PDB entry 8DQZ | electron microscopy, 2.92 A resolution | chains A and J of the 10 polymer chains in the assembly

== Chain A ==
Name: Replication factor C subunit 1
Organism: Saccharomyces cerevisiae
Reference sequence: P38630 (RFC1_YEAST); numbering as in UniProt (aligned over 1-861)
Chain sequence (918 residues; row label = number of the first residue in the row):
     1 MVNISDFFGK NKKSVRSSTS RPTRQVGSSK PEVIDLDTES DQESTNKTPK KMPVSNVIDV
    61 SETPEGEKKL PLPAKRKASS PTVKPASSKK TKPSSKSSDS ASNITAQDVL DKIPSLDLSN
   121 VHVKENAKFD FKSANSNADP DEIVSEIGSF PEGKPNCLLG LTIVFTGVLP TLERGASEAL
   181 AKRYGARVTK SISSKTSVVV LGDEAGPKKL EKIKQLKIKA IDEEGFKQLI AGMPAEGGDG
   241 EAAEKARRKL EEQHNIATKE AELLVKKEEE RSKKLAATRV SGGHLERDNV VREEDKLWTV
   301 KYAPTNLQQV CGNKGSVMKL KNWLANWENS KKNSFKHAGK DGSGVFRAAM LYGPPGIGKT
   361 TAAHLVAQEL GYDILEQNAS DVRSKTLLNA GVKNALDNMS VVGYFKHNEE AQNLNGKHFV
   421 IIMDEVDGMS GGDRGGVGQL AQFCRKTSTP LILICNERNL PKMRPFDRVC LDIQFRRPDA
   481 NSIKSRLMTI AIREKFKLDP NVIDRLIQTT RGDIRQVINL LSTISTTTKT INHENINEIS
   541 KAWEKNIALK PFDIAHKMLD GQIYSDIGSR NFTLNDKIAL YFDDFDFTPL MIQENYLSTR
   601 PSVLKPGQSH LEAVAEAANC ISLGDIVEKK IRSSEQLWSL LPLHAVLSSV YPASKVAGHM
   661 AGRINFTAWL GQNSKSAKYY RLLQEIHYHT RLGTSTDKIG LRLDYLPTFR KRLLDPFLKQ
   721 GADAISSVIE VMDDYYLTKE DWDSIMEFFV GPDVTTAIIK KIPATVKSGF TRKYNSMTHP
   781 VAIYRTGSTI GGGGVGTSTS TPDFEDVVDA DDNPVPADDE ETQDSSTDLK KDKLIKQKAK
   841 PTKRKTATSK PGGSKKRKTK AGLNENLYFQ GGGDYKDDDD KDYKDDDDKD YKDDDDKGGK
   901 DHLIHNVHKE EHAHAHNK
Unresolved in the structure: 1-289, 408-412, 787-918
Construct notes: expression tag (862-918)
Metal / ion sites: Mg2+: Thr360 (together with ATP-gamma-S)
Residues lining bound ligands: ATP-gamma-S (AGS; phosphothiophosphoric acid-adenylate ester): Thr299, Tyr302, Ala303, Pro304, Gln309, Val310, Cys311, Pro355, Gly356, Ile357, Gly358, Lys359, Thr360, Thr361, Asn456, Arg486, Ile514, Arg515, Ile518
Swiss-Prot annotation at these positions:
  - motif (Nuclear localization signal): Lys830 to Leu834, Lys855 to Lys860
  - binding site (ATP): Thr299, Cys311, Gly353 to Thr361, Asn456
  - modified residue: Thr38 (Phosphothreonine), Ser40 (Phosphoserine), Thr63 (Phosphothreonine)
  - mutagenesis: Asp427 (D427H: In cs mutant CDC44-2; causes cell cycle arrest), Gly436 (G436R: In cs mutant CDC44-3/4; causes cell cycle arrest), Gly512 (G512A: In cs mutant CDC44-9; no effect), Asp513 (D513N: In cs mutants CDC44-1/5/8 and CDC44-9; causes cell cycle arrest)
Reported in the primary citation:
  - binding site for the 22-nt DNA strand: Thr386, Arg434
  - binding site for the 18-nt DNA strand (chain J): Phe582, Trp638

== Chain J ==
Molecule: 18-nt DNA strand
Sequence (18 nucleotides; numbered 13 to 30; the number before each row is that of its first residue):
    13 CCCCGGGGCC CCCCCGGC

== Interface between chain A and chain J ==
Contacting residue pairs (5):
  Asp433(A) - DC25(J)  phosphate contact
  Phe582(A) - DG29(J)  stacking on the base
  Trp638(A) - DG28(J)  stacking on the base
  Trp638(A) - DG29(J)  sugar contact
  Pro642(A) - DG29(J)  sugar contact
Interface residues without a listed pair, chain A (8 interface residues in all): Arg434, Phe585, Gln636, Leu641
Interface residues without a listed pair, chain J (5 interface residues in all): DC23, DC24

== In short ==
8 residues of chain A face 5 of chain J across their interface, with 2 aromatic stacking contacts. Chain A
binds ATP-gamma-S. The paper reports a binding site for the 22-nt DNA strand at Thr386(A) and Arg434(A); a
binding site for the 18-nt DNA strand (chain J) at Phe582(A) and Trp638(A).
Here chain A is Replication factor C subunit 1 (Saccharomyces cerevisiae) and chain J is an 18-nt DNA strand.
Entry 8DQZ (Intermediate state of RFC:PCNA bound to a 3' ss/dsDNA junction) was determined by electron
microscopy, deposited together with 8DQW, 8DQX, 8DR0, 8DR1, 8DR3, 8DR4 and 3 further entries.
